Entry 8SZ2 (X-ray diffraction, 2.01 A resolution); this record covers chains A and B of the 4 polymer chains in the assembly.

[Chain A (and B)]
Molecule: Shiga-like toxin 2 subunit A
Organism: Escherichia coli O104:H4
Notes: EC 3.2.2.22; chain B of this document is another copy of the same molecule, construct and numbering; everything in this record applies to it too
Reference sequence: P09385 (STXA_BP933); residues 1-250 here correspond to UniProt positions 23-272 (UniProt number = residue number + 22)
Amino-acid sequence (251 residues; each row starts with the number of its first residue; numbering starts at 0):
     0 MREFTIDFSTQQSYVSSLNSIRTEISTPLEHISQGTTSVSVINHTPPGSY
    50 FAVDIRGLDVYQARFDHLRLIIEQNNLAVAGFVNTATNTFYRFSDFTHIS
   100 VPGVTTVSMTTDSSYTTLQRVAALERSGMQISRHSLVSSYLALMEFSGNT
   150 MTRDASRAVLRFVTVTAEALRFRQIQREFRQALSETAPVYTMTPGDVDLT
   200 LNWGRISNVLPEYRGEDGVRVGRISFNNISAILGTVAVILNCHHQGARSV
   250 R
Not modelled in the structure: 61-62, 242-250 (chain B: 61, 184-186, 242-250)
Differences from the reference sequence: initiating methionine (0); conflict Ala77 (Tyr99 in P09385)
Residues lining bound ligands:
  - nonaethylene glycol (2PE), molecule 1: Asn75, Arg170, Trp202, Gly203, Arg204, Asn207, Leu239
  - nonaethylene glycol (2PE), molecule 2: Gln173, Gly194, Leu198, Ile223, Ser224, Phe225, Thr234
Swiss-Prot annotation at these positions:
  - active site: Glu167
  - site: Arg250 (Cleavage)

[Interface between chain A and chain B]
Pairs across the interface - 23 pairs, chain A then chain B:
  Pro46(A) with Glu211(B)
  Ser93(A) with Arg219(B)
  Asp94(A) with Arg219(B); Gly221(B)
  Thr109(A) with Arg219(B)
  Asp111(A) with Gly221(B); Arg222(B)
  Ser113(A) with Arg222(B)
  Thr115(A) with Arg222(B)
  Thr116(A) with Arg222(B)
  Arg119(A) with Arg222(B)
  Glu211(A) with Pro46(B)
  Arg219(A) with Ser93(B), hydrogen bond; Asp94(B); Asp111(B)
  Gly221(A) with Asp94(B), hydrogen bond (backbone-side chain); Asp111(B)
  Arg222(A) with Asp111(B); Ser113(B); Thr115(B); Thr116(B); Arg119(B)
  Cys241(A) with Cys241(B), disulfide
Interface residues without a listed pair, chain A (16 interface residues in all): Val220, Leu239
Interface residues without a listed pair, chain B (15 interface residues in all): Asn207, Asn240
Inter-chain disulfides: Cys241(A)-Cys241(B)

[Overview]
Chain A and chain B form an interface of 16 and 15 residues respectively, with 1 disulfide bond and 2 hydrogen
bonds. Polar pairs include Arg219(A)-Ser93(B) and Gly221(A)-Asp94(B). Bound to chain A: nonaethylene glycol.
Curated annotation (UniProt) lists active-site residue Glu167(A) on chain A.
Chain A and chain B are both Shiga-like toxin 2 subunit A (Escherichia coli O104:H4); the structure, Stx2A1
bound to P8 stalk peptide, was determined by X-ray diffraction.
